8G4N - chains C and D of the 9 polymer chains in the assembly; structure by electron microscopy, 2.67 A resolution.

Chain C:
Molecule: Gamma-aminobutyric acid receptor subunit alpha-1
From: Mus musculus
Reference sequence: P62812 (GBRA1_MOUSE); residues -26 to 428 here correspond to UniProt positions 1-455 (UniProt number = residue number + 27)
Amino-acid sequence (455 residues; row label = number of the first residue in the row; numbers below 1 keep their minus sign (Met-26 is residue -26)):
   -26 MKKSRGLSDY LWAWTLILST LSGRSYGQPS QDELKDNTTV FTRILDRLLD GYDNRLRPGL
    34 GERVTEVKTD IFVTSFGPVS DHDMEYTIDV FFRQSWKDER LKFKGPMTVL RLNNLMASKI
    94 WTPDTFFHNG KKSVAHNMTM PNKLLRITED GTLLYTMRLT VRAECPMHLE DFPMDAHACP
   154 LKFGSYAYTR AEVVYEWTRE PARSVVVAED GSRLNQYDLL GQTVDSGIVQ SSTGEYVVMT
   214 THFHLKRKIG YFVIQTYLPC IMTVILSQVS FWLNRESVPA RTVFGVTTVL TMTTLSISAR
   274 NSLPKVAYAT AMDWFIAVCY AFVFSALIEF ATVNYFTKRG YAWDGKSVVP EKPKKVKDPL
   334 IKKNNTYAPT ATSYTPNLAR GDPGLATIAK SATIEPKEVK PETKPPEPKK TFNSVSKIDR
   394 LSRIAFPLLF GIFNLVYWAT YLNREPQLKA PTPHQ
Unresolved in the structure: -26 to 8, 319-382, 419-428
Disulfides: Cys138-Cys152
Glycans and other covalent adducts: N-acetylglucosamine (NAG) linked to Asn110
Small-molecule neighbours:
  - gamma-amino-butanoic acid (ABU): Phe64, Arg66, Leu117, Thr129
  - PIO ([(2R)-2-octanoyloxy-3-[oxidanyl-[(1R,2R,3S,4R,5R,6S)-2,3,6-tris(oxidanyl)-4,5-diphosphonooxy-cyclohexyl]oxy-phosphoryl]oxy-propyl] octanoate): Arg248, Ile301, Thr305, Phe309, Lys311, Arg312, Phe385, Asn386, Ser387, Ser389, Lys390, Ile391, Leu394
  - Zolpidem (R5R): Phe99, His101, Ser158, Tyr159, Val202, Gln203, Ser204, Ser205, Thr206, Tyr209
  - allopregnanolone (Y4B): Ile238, Gln241, Val242, Trp245, Arg396, Pro400
Swiss-Prot annotation at these positions:
  - binding site (4-aminobutanoate): Arg66, Thr129
  - glycosylation (N-linked (GlcNAc...) asparagine): Asn10, Asn110
Reported in the primary citation:
  - binding site for Zolpidem: His101, Tyr159, Ser204, Thr206, Tyr209
  - specificity-determining residues: Ser204 (proposed by the authors, not directly observed)
  - conformationally variable residues (side-chain flip): His101

Chain D:
Molecule: Gamma-aminobutyric acid receptor subunit gamma-2
From: Mus musculus
Reference sequence: P22723 (GBRG2_MOUSE); residues -37 to 436 here correspond to UniProt positions 1-474 (UniProt number = residue number + 38)
Amino-acid sequence (474 residues; numbered -37 to 436; the number before each row is that of its first residue; numbers below 1 keep their minus sign (Met-37 is residue -37)):
   -37 MSSPNTWSIG SSVYSPVFSQ KMTLWILLLL SLYPGFTSQK SDDDYEDYAS NKTWVLTPKV
    23 PEGDVTVILN NLLEGYDNKL RPDIGVKPTL IHTDMYVNSI GPVNAINMEY TIDIFFAQTW
    83 YDRRLKFNST IKVLRLNSNM VGKIWIPDTF FRNSKKADAH WITTPNRMLR IWNDGRVLYT
   143 LRLTIDAECQ LQLHNFPMDE HSCPLEFSSY GYPREEIVYQ WKRSSVEVGD TRSWRLYQFS
   203 FVGLRNTTEV VKTTSGDYVV MSVYFDLSRR MGYFTIQTYI PCTLIVVLSW VSFWINKDAV
   263 PARTSLGITT VLTMTTLSTI ARKSLPKVSY VTAMDLFVSV CFIFVFSALV EYGTLHYFVS
   323 NRKPSKDKDK KKKNPLLRMF SFKAPTIDIR PRSATIQMNN ATHLQERDEE YGYECLDGKD
   383 CASFFCCFED CRTGAWRHGR IHIRIAKMDS YARIFFPTAF CLFNLVYWVS YLYL
Unresolved in the structure: -37 to 24, 320-409, 433-436
Disulfides: Cys151-Cys165
Glycans and other covalent adducts: N-acetylglucosamine (NAG) linked to Asn90, Asn208
Small-molecule neighbours: Zolpidem (R5R): Asp56, Met57, Tyr58, Asn60, Phe77, Ala79, Thr142
Swiss-Prot annotation at these positions:
  - modified residue: Ser343 (Phosphoserine)
  - glycosylation (N-linked (GlcNAc...) asparagine): Asn13, Asn90, Asn208
Reported in the primary citation:
  - binding site for Zolpidem: Tyr58, Phe77
  - conformationally variable residues (side-chain flip): Tyr58, Phe77

Chain C / chain D interface:
Residue-residue contacts (85; chain C residue first):
  Asp26(C) with Thr28(D), hydrogen bond
  Asn27(C) with Asn101(D)
  Arg28(C) with Leu31(D); Asn32(D), hydrogen bond; Leu35(D); Leu98(D); Asn101(D); Met102(D)
  Leu29(C) with Val27(D), hydrophobic
  Leu33(C) with Val27(D), hydrophobic
  His55(C) with Arg197(D); Tyr199(D)
  Asp56(C) with Arg197(D), hydrogen bond (backbone-side chain)
  Met57(C) with Tyr199(D)
  Trp94(C) with Asn99(D)
  Pro96(C) with Thr126(D)
  Asp97(C) with Thr126(D)
  Thr98(C) with Ile124(D); Thr125(D), hydrogen bond (backbone-side chain); Thr126(D)
  Phe99(C) with Ile124(D); Asn128(D); Arg144(D)
  Phe100(C) with Ile124(D), hydrophobic; Arg144(D), hydrogen bond (backbone-side chain)
  His101(C) with Arg144(D), hydrogen bond (backbone-side chain)
  Gly103(C) with His122(D); Arg144(D)
  Lys104(C) with Arg197(D)
  Ser106(C) with Ile124(D)
  Ala108(C) with Ile124(D)
  Met130(C) with Thr125(D)
  Leu132(C) with Thr125(D)
  Glu137(C) with Ser195(D); Arg197(D)
  Tyr159(C) with Phe77(D), hydrophobic; Asn128(D); Arg129(D); Met130(D); Thr142(D), hydrogen bond; Leu143(D); Arg144(D), hydrogen bond (side chain-backbone)
  Ala160(C) with Arg97(D); Leu98(D); Arg129(D); Met130(D), hydrophobic; Arg132(D)
  Tyr161(C) with Asn99(D)
  Thr162(C) with Arg132(D)
  Glu165(C) with Arg97(D), salt bridge
  Thr206(C) with Met130(D); Arg132(D), hydrogen bond (backbone-side chain)
  Tyr209(C) with Arg132(D), hydrogen bond
  Val251(C) with Ala261(D), hydrophobic; Ala264(D), hydrophobic
  Pro252(C) with Pro263(D), hydrophobic; Ala264(D), hydrophobic
  Thr255(C) with Ala264(D)
  Val259(C) with Leu268(D), hydrophobic; Thr271(D)
  Val262(C) with Leu250(D), hydrophobic
  Leu263(C) with Ile247(D), hydrophobic; Leu250(D), hydrophobic; Thr271(D); Thr275(D)
  Thr266(C) with Pro243(D); Leu279(D)
  Ile270(C) with Gln239(D); Leu279(D), hydrophobic
  Arg273(C) with Tyr235(D); Ile238(D); Gln239(D)
  Lys278(C) with Tyr199(D); Gln200(D); Arg232(D); Tyr235(D)
  Val279(C) with Tyr235(D)
  Tyr293(C) with Leu246(D), hydrophobic
  Phe297(C) with Leu246(D); Val249(D), hydrophobic; Leu250(D), hydrophobic
  Leu300(C) with Leu250(D), hydrophobic
  Ala304(C) with Val253(D), hydrophobic
  Asn307(C) with Ile257(D); Asn258(D)
Interface residues without a listed pair, chain C (55 interface residues in all): Phe65, Thr95, Asn102, Lys105, Val107, Pro139, Pro277, Ala280, Asp286, Tyr308
Interface residues without a listed pair, chain D (49 interface residues in all): Ser61, Asp120, Ile282, Arg415

In short:
55 residues of chain C and 49 residues of chain D are in contact, with 10 hydrogen bonds and 1 salt bridge.
Among the polar pairs are Glu165(C)-Arg97(D), Asp26(C)-Thr28(D) and Arg28(C)-Asn32(D). The paper reports a
binding site for Zolpidem at His101(C), Tyr159(C) and Tyr58(D) among others; the specificity determinant
Ser204(C).
Chain C is Gamma-aminobutyric acid receptor subunit alpha-1 and chain D is Gamma-aminobutyric acid receptor
subunit gamma-2, both from Mus musculus; the structure, Native GABA-A receptor from the mouse brain,
alpha1-beta2-gamma2 subtype, in complex with GABA, Zolpidem, and endogenous ..., was determined by electron
microscopy, deposited together with 8FOI, 8G4O, 8G4X, 8G5F, 8G5G and 8G5H.
